PDB entry 7L5X | electron microscopy, 6.10 A resolution (low resolution: residue-level contacts below are approximate; hydrogen-bond / salt-bridge calls are withheld) | chains B and C of the 12 polymer chains in the assembly

== Chain B (and C) ==
Name: Transitional endoplasmic reticulum ATPase
Organism: Homo sapiens
Notes: EC 3.6.4.6; chain C of this document is another copy of the same molecule, construct and numbering; everything in this record applies to it too
Reference sequence: P55072 (TERA_HUMAN); residues 1-806 here = UniProt positions 1-806
Sequence (806 residues; each row starts with the number of its first residue):
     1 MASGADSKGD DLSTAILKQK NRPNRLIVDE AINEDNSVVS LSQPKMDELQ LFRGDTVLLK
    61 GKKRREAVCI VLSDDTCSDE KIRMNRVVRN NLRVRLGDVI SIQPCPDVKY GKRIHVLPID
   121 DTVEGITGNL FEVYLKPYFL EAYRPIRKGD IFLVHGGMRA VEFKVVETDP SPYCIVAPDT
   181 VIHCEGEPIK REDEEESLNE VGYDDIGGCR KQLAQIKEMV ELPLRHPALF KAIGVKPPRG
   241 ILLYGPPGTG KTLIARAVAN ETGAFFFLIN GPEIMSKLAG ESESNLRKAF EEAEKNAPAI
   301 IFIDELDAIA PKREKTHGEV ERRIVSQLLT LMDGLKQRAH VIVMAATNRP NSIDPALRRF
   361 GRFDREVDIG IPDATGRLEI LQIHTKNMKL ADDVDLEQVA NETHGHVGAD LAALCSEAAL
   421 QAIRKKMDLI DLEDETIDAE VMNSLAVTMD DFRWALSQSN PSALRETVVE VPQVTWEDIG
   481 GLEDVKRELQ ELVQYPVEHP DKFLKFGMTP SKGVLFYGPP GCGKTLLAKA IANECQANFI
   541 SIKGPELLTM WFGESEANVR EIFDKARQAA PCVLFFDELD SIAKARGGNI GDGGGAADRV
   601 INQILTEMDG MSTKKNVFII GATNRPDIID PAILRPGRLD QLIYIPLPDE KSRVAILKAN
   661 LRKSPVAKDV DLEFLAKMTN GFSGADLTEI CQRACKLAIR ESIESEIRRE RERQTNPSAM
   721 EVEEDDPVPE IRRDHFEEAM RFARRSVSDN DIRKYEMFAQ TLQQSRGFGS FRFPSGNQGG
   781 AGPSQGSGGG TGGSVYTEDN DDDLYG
Not modelled in the structure: 1-200, 429-438, 589-597, 716-726, 763-806
Sequence notes: engineered mutation His155 (Arg in P55072)
Swiss-Prot annotation at these positions:
  - region: Thr797 to Gly806 (Interaction with UBXN6)
  - motif: Asp802 to Gly806 (PIM motif)
  - binding site (ATP): Pro247 to Leu253, Asn348, His384, Gly521 to Leu526
  - modified residue: Ala2 (N-acetylalanine), Ser3 (Phosphoserine), Ser7 (Phosphoserine), Ser13 (Phosphoserine), Ser37 (Phosphoserine), Lys315 (N6,N6,N6-trimethyllysine), Thr436 (Phosphothreonine), Ser462 (Phosphoserine), Lys502 (N6-acetyllysine), Lys505 (N6-acetyllysine), Lys668 (N6-acetyllysine), Ser702 (Phosphoserine), Lys754 (N6-acetyllysine), Ser770 (Phosphoserine), Ser775 (Phosphoserine), Ser787 (Phosphoserine), Tyr805 (Phosphotyrosine)
  - cross-link (Glycyl lysine isopeptide (Lys-Gly)): Lys8 (interchain with G-Cter in SUMO2), Lys18 (interchain with G-Cter in SUMO2)
What the authors report for this chain:
  - mutagenesis - R155H/R635A, R635A: abolished catalytic activity
  - mutagenesis - R155H/R359A: decreased catalytic activity
  - disease-associated variants - R155H: increased catalytic activity
  - mutagenesis - R155H/R635A: unchanged catalytic activity

== Interface between chain B and chain C ==
Pairs across the interface (16; chain B residue first):
  Pro272(B) - Ser326(C)
  Met275(B) - Arg323(C)
  Met275(B) - Ser326(C)
  Ser276(B) - Arg323(C)
  Ser276(B) - Ser326(C)
  Ser276(B) - Gln327(C)
  Ser416(B) - Val235(C)
  Ser416(B) - Lys236(C)
  Pro545(B) - Asn602(C)
  Pro545(B) - Thr606(C)
  Leu548(B) - Asn602(C)
  Lys663(B) - Gly507(C)
  Ser664(B) - Phe506(C)
  Pro665(B) - Lys505(C)
  Cys695(B) - Phe506(C)
  Cys695(B) - Met508(C)
Also at the interface, not in a pair above, chain B (13 interface residues in all): Ser459, Phe552, Ile703
Also at the interface, not in a pair above, chain C (14 interface residues in all): Tyr495, Arg599, Lys614

== Overview ==
13 residues of chain B and 14 residues of chain C are in contact. From UniProt: 15 ATP-binding residues on
chain B. The paper reports that R155H/R635A and R635A of chain B abolish catalytic activity; R155H/R359A of
chain B reduce catalytic activity.
Both chains are Transitional endoplasmic reticulum ATPase (Homo sapiens). Entry 7L5X (p97-R155H mutant
dodecamer II) was determined by electron microscopy (same publication as 7L5W, 7R7S, 7R7T and 7R7U).
